5VIQ - chain A; structure by X-ray diffraction, 1.34 A resolution.

Chain A:
Protein: monomeric near-infrared fluorescent protein miRFP709
Organism: Rhodopseudomonas palustris
Chain sequence (315 residues; numbered 1 to 315; the number before each row is that of its first residue):
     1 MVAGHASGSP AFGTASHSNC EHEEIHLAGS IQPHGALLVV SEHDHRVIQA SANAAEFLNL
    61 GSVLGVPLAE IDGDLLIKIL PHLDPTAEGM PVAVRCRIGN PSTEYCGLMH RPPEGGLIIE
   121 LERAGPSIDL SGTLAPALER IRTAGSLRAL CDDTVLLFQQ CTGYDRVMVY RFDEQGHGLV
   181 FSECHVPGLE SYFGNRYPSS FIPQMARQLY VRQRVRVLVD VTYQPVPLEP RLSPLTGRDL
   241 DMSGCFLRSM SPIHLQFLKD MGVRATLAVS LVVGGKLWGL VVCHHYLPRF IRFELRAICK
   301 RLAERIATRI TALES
Unresolved in the structure: 1-18, 315
Covalently attached groups: biliverdine ix alpha (BLA) linked to Cys-20
Small-molecule neighbours: biliverdine ix alpha (BLA): Glu-23, Ile-25, Met-168, Tyr-170, Val-180, Tyr-192, Tyr-197, Ser-200, Phe-201, Ile-202, Pro-203, Met-205, Ala-206, Tyr-210, Arg-216, Arg-248, Met-250, Ser-251, Ile-253, His-254, Phe-257, Met-261, Thr-266, Ala-268, Leu-280, Val-282, His-284
Reported in the primary citation:
  - binding site for biliverdine ix alpha: Cys-20, Phe-201, Tyr-210

Summary:
Covalently linked biliverdine ix alpha: at Cys-20. From the paper: a binding site for biliverdine ix alpha at
Cys-20, Phe-201 and Tyr-210.
Chain A is monomeric near-infrared fluorescent protein miRFP709 (Rhodopseudomonas palustris); the structure,
Crystal structure of monomeric near-infrared fluorescent protein miRFP709, was determined by X-ray diffraction
(same publication as 5VIV and 5VIK).
